Entry 6PPQ (X-ray diffraction, 1.81 A resolution); this record covers chains E and G of the 8 polymer chains in the assembly.

[Chain E]
Protein: U6 snRNA-associated Sm-like protein LSm5
From: Schizosaccharomyces pombe (strain 972 / ATCC 24843)
UniProt: O42978 (LSM5_SCHPO); residue numbers follow UniProt; this construct covers 1-80
Amino-acid sequence (80 residues; each row starts with the number of its first residue):
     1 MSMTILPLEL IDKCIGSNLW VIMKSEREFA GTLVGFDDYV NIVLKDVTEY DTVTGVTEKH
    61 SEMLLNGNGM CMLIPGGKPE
Not modelled in the structure: 1-4, 80
Swiss-Prot annotation at these positions:
  - mutagenesis: Asn-66 to Asn-68 (Mildly impairs RNA-binding)
Reported in the primary citation:
  - binding site for the 6-nt RNA strand: Asn-66, Asn-68
  - mutagenesis - N66A/N68A (Kd 41 nM): decreased binding to the 6-nt RNA strand

[Chain G]
Protein: U6 snRNA-associated Sm-like protein LSm7
From: Schizosaccharomyces pombe (strain 972 / ATCC 24843)
UniProt: O74499 (LSM7_SCHPO); numbering as in UniProt (aligned over 1-113)
Amino-acid sequence (119 residues; row label = number of the first residue in the row):
     1 MSSLQKRPGP GNSSQPTERP RKESILDLSR YQDQRIQATF TGGRQITGIL KGFDQLMNLV
    61 LDDVEEQLRN PEDGKLTGAI RKLGLVVVRG TTLVLIAPMD GSEEIPNPFV QAEHHHHHH
Not modelled in the structure: 1-23, 109-119
Sequence notes: expression tag (114-119)

[Chain E / chain G interface]
Residue-residue contacts (47):
  Ile-5(E) / Lys-51(G)
  Ile-5(E) / Gly-52(G)
  Ile-5(E) / Phe-53(G)
  Leu-6(E) / Phe-53(G)
  Pro-7(E) / Phe-53(G)
  Pro-7(E) / Asn-58(G)
  Pro-7(E) / Leu-59(G)
  Pro-7(E) / Val-60(G)  hydrophobic
  Pro-7(E) / Val-87(G)
  Leu-10(E) / Val-60(G)  hydrophobic
  Leu-10(E) / Leu-85(G)  hydrophobic
  Leu-10(E) / Val-87(G)  hydrophobic
  Ile-11(E) / Val-87(G)  hydrophobic
  Trp-20(E) / Arg-81(G)
  Trp-20(E) / Leu-83(G)  hydrophobic
  Ile-22(E) / Arg-44(G)
  Ile-22(E) / Arg-81(G)
  Met-23(E) / Arg-44(G)  hydrogen bond (backbone-side chain)
  Lys-24(E) / Thr-41(G)
  Lys-24(E) / Arg-44(G)
  Ser-25(E) / Arg-44(G)  hydrogen bond (backbone-side chain)
  Glu-26(E) / Arg-44(G)  salt bridge
  Glu-26(E) / Arg-69(G)  salt bridge
  Glu-28(E) / Arg-81(G)  salt bridge
  Tyr-39(E) / Arg-89(G)  hydrogen bond (backbone-side chain)
  Val-40(E) / Arg-89(G)  hydrogen bond (backbone-side chain)
  Gly-67(E) / Arg-89(G)  hydrogen bond (backbone-side chain)
  Asn-68(E) / Thr-92(G)
  Met-70(E) / Arg-89(G)
  Met-70(E) / Thr-92(G)  hydrogen bond (backbone-side chain)
  Cys-71(E) / Phe-40(G)
  Cys-71(E) / Val-87(G)
  Cys-71(E) / Val-88(G)
  Cys-71(E) / Arg-89(G)  hydrogen bond (backbone-backbone)
  Cys-71(E) / Thr-92(G)
  Met-72(E) / Phe-40(G)  hydrophobic
  Met-72(E) / Ile-46(G)  hydrophobic
  Met-72(E) / Leu-83(G)  hydrophobic
  Met-72(E) / Val-86(G)  hydrophobic
  Met-72(E) / Val-87(G)
  Leu-73(E) / Val-86(G)
  Leu-73(E) / Val-87(G)  hydrogen bond (backbone-backbone)
  Leu-73(E) / Arg-89(G)
  Ile-74(E) / Leu-83(G)
  Ile-74(E) / Leu-85(G)
  Ile-74(E) / Val-86(G)  hydrophobic
  Pro-75(E) / Leu-85(G)
Also at the interface, not in a pair above, chain E (25 interface residues in all): Leu-8, Arg-27, Gly-69
Also at the interface, not in a pair above, chain G (21 interface residues in all): Asp-54, Glu-66

[In short]
25 residues of chain E and 21 residues of chain G are in contact, with 8 hydrogen bonds and 3 salt bridges.
Among the polar pairs are Glu-26(E)/Arg-44(G), Glu-26(E)/Arg-69(G) and Glu-28(E)/Arg-81(G). The paper reports
a binding site for the 6-nt RNA strand at Asn-66(E) and Asn-68(E); N66A/N68A of chain E reduce binding to the
6-nt RNA strand.
Here chain E is U6 snRNA-associated Sm-like protein LSm5 and chain G is U6 snRNA-associated Sm-like protein
LSm7, both from Schizosaccharomyces pombe (strain 972 / ATCC 24843). Entry 6PPQ (Structure of S. pombe Lsm1-7
with RNA, polyuridine with 3' adenosine) was determined by X-ray diffraction (same publication as 6PPN, 6PPP
and 6PPV).
